PDB entry 4R74 | X-ray diffraction, 1.93 A resolution | chain A

== Chain A ==
Molecule: ABC-type Fe3+ transport system, periplasmic component
Source organism: Actinobacillus pleuropneumoniae
UniProtKB: A3N294 (A3N294_ACTP2); residues 1-319 here correspond to UniProt positions 28-346 (UniProt number = residue number + 27)
Chain sequence (321 residues; row label = number of the first residue in the row; numbers below 1 keep their minus sign (Gly-1 is residue -1)):
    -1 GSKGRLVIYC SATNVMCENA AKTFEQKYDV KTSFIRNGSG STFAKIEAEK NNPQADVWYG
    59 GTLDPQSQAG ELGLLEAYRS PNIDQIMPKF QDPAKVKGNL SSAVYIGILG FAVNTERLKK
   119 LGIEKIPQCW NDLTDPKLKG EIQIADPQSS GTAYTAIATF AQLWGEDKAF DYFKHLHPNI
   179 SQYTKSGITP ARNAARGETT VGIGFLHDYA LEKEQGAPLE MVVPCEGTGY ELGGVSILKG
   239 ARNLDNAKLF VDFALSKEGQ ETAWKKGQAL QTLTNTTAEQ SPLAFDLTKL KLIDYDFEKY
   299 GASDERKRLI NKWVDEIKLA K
Not modelled in the structure: -1, 319
Differences from the reference sequence: expression tag (-1 to 0)
Disulfide bonds: Cys8-Cys15, Cys127-Cys223
Residues lining bound ligands: 6-O-phosphono-beta-D-fructofuranose (F6P): Ser9, Thr11, Gly36, Ser37, Gly58, Gly59, Thr60, Tyr103, Ser147, Ser148, Gly149, Thr150, Ser184, Gly185, Ile186, Phe203, His205, Asp206, Glu229, Gln269
What the authors report for this chain:
  - binding site for 6-O-phosphono-beta-D-fructofuranose: Ser37, His205, Asp206, Glu229

== Overview ==
Bound to chain A: 6-O-phosphono-beta-D-fructofuranose. From the paper: a binding site for
6-O-phosphono-beta-D-fructofuranose at Ser37, His205 and Asp206 among others.
Chain A is ABC-type Fe3+ transport system, periplasmic component (Actinobacillus pleuropneumoniae); the
structure, Structure of the periplasmic binding protein AfuA from Actinobacillus pleuropneumoniae (exogenous
fructose-6-phosphate bound), was determined by X-ray diffraction together with 4R72, 4R73 and 4R75 from the
same study.
